PDB entry 3D0I | X-ray diffraction, 2.90 A resolution | chains A and E of the 4 polymer chains in the assembly

Chain A:
Name: Angiotensin-converting enzyme 2
From: Paguma larvata
Notes: EC 3.4.17.23
Reference sequence: chimeric construct of Q56NL1, Q9BYF1: residues 19-55 from Q56NL1 (ACE2_PAGLA) positions 19-55 (same numbers); residues 56-615 from Q9BYF1 positions 56-615 (same numbers)
Sequence (597 residues; numbered 19 to 615; the number before each row is that of its first residue):
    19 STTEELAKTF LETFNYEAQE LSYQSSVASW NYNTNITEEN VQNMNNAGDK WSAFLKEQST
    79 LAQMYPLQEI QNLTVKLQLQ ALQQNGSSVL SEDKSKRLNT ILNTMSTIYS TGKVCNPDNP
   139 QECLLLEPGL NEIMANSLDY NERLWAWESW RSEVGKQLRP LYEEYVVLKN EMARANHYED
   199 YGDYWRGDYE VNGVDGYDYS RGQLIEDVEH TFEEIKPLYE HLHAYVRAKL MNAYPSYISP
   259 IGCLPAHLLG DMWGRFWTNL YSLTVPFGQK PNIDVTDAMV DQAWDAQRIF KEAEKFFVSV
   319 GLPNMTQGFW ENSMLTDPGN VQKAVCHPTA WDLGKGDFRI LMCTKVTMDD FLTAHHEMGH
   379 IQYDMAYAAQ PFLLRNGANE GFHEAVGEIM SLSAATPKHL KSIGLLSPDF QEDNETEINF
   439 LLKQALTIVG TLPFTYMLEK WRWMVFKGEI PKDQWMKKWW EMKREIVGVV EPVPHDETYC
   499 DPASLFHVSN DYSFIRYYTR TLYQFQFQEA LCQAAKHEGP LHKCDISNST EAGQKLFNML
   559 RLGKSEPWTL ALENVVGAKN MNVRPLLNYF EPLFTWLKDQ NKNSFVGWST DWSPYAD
Disulfide bonds: Cys133-Cys141, Cys344-Cys361, Cys530-Cys542
Small-molecule neighbours:
  - 2-acetamido-2-deoxy-alpha-D-glucopyranose (NDG): Glu22, Lys26, Gln89, Asn90, Leu91, Thr92
  - Zn2+ (ZN): His374, Glu375, His378, Glu402
UniProt features mapped onto this chain:
  - region: Glu30 to Tyr41 (Interaction with SARS S protein), Met82 to Pro84 (Interaction with SARS-CoV spike glycoprotein), Lys353 to Arg357 (Interaction with SARS-CoV spike glycoprotein)
  - glycosylation (N-linked (GlcNAc...) asparagine): Asn53, Asn90, Asn103, Asn322, Asn432, Asn546
  - active site: Glu375 (Proton acceptor), His505 (Proton donor)
  - binding site (chloride): Arg169, Trp477, Lys481
  - binding site (substrate): Arg273, His345, Pro346, Tyr515
  - binding site (Zn(2+)): His374, His378, Glu402
From the paper describing this entry:
  - contacts within the chain: Glu38-Lys353 (salt bridge)

Chain E:
Name: Spike glycoprotein
From: Human SARS coronavirus
Reference sequence: P59594 (SPIKE_CVHSA); residues 324-502 here = UniProt positions 324-502
Sequence (179 residues; each row starts with the number of its first residue):
   324 PFGEVFNATK FPSVYAWERK KISNCVADYS VLYNSTFFST FKCYGVSATK LNDLCFSNVY
   384 ADSFVVKGDD VRQIAPGQTG VIADYNYKLP DDFMGCVLAW NTRNIDATST GNYNYKYRYL
   444 RHGKLRPFER DISNVPFSPD GKPCTPPALN CYWPLRGYGF YTTSGIGYQP YRVVVLSFE
Unresolved in the structure: 376-381
Disulfide bonds: Cys366-Cys419, Cys467-Cys474
Differences from the reference sequence: conflict Arg479 (Asn in P59594), Gly480 (Asp in P59594), Ser487 (Thr in P59594)
UniProt features mapped onto this chain:
  - glycosylation (N-linked (GlcNAc...) asparagine): Asn330, Asn357
  - natural variant: Lys344 (K344R: In strain: Isolate GD01, Isolate GD03 and 1 more), Phe360 (F360S: In strain: Isolate GD03 and Isolate SZ3), Arg426 (R426G: In strain: Isolate Shanghai LY), Asn437 (N437D: In strain: Isolate Shanghai LY), Leu472 (L472P: In strain: Isolate GD03), Gly480 (D480G: In strain: Isolate GD03; this construct carries the variant), Ser487 (T487S: In strain: Isolate GD03 and Isolate SZ3; this construct carries the variant), Phe501 (F501Y: In strain: Isolate GD01)
  - mutagenesis: Cys348 (C348A: Complete loss of human ACE2 binding in vitro), Glu452 (E452A: 90% loss of human ACE2 binding in vitro), Asp454 (D454A: Complete loss of human ACE2 binding in vitro), Asp463 (D463A: Partial loss of human ACE2 binding in vitro), Cys467 (C467A: Complete loss of human ACE2 binding in vitro), Cys474 (C474A: Complete loss of human ACE2 binding in vitro)
From the paper describing this entry:
  - contacts within the chain: Tyr440-Arg479 (hydrophobic contact), Tyr442-Arg479 (hydrophobic contact)

Chain A / chain E interface:
Residue-residue contacts (36):
  Ser19(A) - Asp463(E)
  Leu24(A) - Pro462(E)  hydrophobic
  Leu24(A) - Asn473(E)
  Leu24(A) - Tyr475(E)
  Thr27(A) - Leu443(E)
  Thr27(A) - Tyr475(E)
  Phe28(A) - Tyr475(E)
  Thr31(A) - Tyr442(E)  hydrogen bond
  Thr31(A) - Tyr475(E)
  Tyr34(A) - Val404(E)
  Tyr34(A) - Tyr440(E)
  Tyr34(A) - Arg479(E)  hydrogen bond (backbone-side chain)
  Glu35(A) - Arg479(E)  salt bridge
  Gln37(A) - Tyr491(E)
  Glu38(A) - Tyr436(E)  hydrogen bond
  Glu38(A) - Arg479(E)
  Glu38(A) - Tyr481(E)
  Tyr41(A) - Tyr484(E)  hydrophobic
  Tyr41(A) - Thr486(E)  hydrogen bond
  Tyr41(A) - Ser487(E)
  Gln42(A) - Tyr484(E)  hydrogen bond
  Met82(A) - Leu472(E)  hydrophobic
  Tyr83(A) - Asn473(E)  hydrogen bond
  Tyr83(A) - Tyr475(E)
  Asn330(A) - Thr486(E)
  Lys353(A) - Tyr481(E)
  Lys353(A) - Gly482(E)
  Lys353(A) - Tyr484(E)
  Lys353(A) - Ser487(E)
  Lys353(A) - Gly488(E)  hydrogen bond (backbone-backbone)
  Lys353(A) - Tyr491(E)
  Gly354(A) - Gly488(E)
  Gly354(A) - Tyr491(E)
  Asp355(A) - Thr486(E)
  Arg357(A) - Thr486(E)
  Arg393(A) - Tyr491(E)
Interface residues without a listed pair, chain A (23 interface residues in all): Glu30, Leu79, Gln325, Glu329
Interface residues without a listed pair, chain E (20 interface residues in all): Arg426, Ile489
The authors on this interface:
  - residue pairs: Glu35(A)-Arg479(E) (salt bridge)
  - interface residues, chain A: Lys353(A)

Summary:
23 residues of chain A face 20 of chain E across their interface, with 7 hydrogen bonds and 1 salt bridge.
Polar contacts include Glu35(A)-Arg479(E), Thr31(A)-Tyr442(E) and Tyr34(A)-Arg479(E). The paper describes a
salt bridge between Glu35(A) and Arg479(E). From the paper: the interface residue Lys353(A); contacts within
the chain involving Glu38(A), Lys353(A) and Arg479(E) among others.
Here chain A is Angiotensin-converting enzyme 2 (Paguma larvata) and chain E is Spike glycoprotein (Human SARS
coronavirus). Entry 3D0I (Crystal structure of spike protein receptor-binding domain from the 2005-2006 SARS
coronavirus civet strain complexed with ...) was determined by X-ray diffraction (same publication as 3D0G and
3D0H).
